9N81 - chains I and b of the 20 polymer chains in the assembly; structure by electron microscopy, 2.80 A resolution.

# Chain I
Molecule: 68-nt DNA strand
Sequence (68 nucleotides; numbered 1 to 68; the number before each row is that of its first residue):
     1 CGCGCCCAGC TTTCCCAGCT AATAAACTAA AAACTATGCA TGCTCTACTG CTTCTGATCT
    61 AGTCGACT
Unresolved in the structure: 1-30

# Chain b
Protein: X-ray repair cross-complementing protein 5
Organism: Homo sapiens
UniProt: P13010 (XRCC5_HUMAN); numbering as in UniProt (aligned over 1-732)
Chain sequence (732 residues; each row starts with the number of its first residue):
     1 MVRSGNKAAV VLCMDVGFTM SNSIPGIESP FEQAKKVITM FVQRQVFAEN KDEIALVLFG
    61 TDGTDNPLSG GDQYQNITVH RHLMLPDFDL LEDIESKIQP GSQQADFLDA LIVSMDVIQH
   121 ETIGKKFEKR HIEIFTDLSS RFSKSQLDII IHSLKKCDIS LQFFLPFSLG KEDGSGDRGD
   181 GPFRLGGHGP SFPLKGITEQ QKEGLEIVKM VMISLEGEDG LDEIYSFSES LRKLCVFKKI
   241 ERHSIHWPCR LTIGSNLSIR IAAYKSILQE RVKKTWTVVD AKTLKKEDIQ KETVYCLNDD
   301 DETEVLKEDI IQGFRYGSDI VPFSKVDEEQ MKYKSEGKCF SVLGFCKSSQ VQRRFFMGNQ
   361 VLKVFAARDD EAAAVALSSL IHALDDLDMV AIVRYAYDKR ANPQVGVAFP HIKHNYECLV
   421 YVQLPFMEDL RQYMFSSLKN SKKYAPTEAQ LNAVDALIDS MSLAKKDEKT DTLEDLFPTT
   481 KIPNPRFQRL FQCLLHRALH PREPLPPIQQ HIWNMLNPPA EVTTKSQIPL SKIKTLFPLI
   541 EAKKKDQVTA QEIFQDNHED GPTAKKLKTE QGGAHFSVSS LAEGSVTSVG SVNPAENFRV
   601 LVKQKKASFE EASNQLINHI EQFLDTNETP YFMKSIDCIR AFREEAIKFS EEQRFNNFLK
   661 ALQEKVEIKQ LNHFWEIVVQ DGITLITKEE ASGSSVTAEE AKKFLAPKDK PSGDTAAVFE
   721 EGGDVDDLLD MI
Unresolved in the structure: 1-5, 170-195, 543-732
Swiss-Prot annotation at these positions:
  - region: Leu138 to Leu165 (Leucine-zipper)
  - motif: Glu720 to Leu728 (EEXXXDL motif)
  - modified residue: Lys144 (N6-acetyllysine), Ser255 (Phosphoserine), Ser258 (Phosphoserine), Lys265 (N6-acetyllysine), Ser318 (Phosphoserine), Lys332 (N6-acetyllysine), Thr535 (Phosphothreonine), Ser577 (Phosphoserine), Ser579 (Phosphoserine), Ser580 (Phosphoserine), Lys660 (N6-acetyllysine), Lys665 (N6-acetyllysine), Thr715 (Phosphothreonine)
  - cross-link (Glycyl lysine isopeptide (Lys-Gly)): Lys195 (interchain with G-Cter in SUMO2), Lys532 (interchain with G-Cter in SUMO2), Lys534 (interchain with G-Cter in SUMO2), Lys566 (interchain with G-Cter in SUMO2), Lys568 (interchain with G-Cter in SUMO2), Lys669 (interchain with G-Cter in SUMO2), Lys688 (interchain with G-Cter in SUMO2)

# Chain I / chain b interface
Pairs across the interface - 15 pairs, chain I then chain b:
  DC39(I) with Arg242(b), phosphate contact; His243(b), sugar contact; Ile245(b), sugar contact
  DA40(I) with Ser244(b), phosphate contact; Ile245(b), phosphate contact; Lys265(b), phosphate contact; Tyr397(b), hydrogen bond to the sugar
  DT41(I) with Lys265(b), salt bridge to the phosphate; Gln360(b), hydrogen bond to the phosphate; Tyr397(b), sugar contact; Arg400(b), base contact
  DG42(I) with Arg400(b), sugar contact; Ala401(b), sugar contact; Asn402(b), phosphate contact
  DT44(I) with Gln312(b), hydrogen bond to the phosphate
Other interface residues (no listed pair), chain b (13 interface residues in all): Lys273, Gln404

# In short
5 residues of chain I face 13 of chain b across their interface, with 3 hydrogen bonds and 1 salt bridge.
Polar contacts include DA40(I)-Tyr397(b), DT41(I)-Gln360(b) and DT44(I)-Gln312(b).
Here chain I is a 68-nt DNA strand and chain b is X-ray repair cross-complementing protein 5 (Homo sapiens).
Entry 9N81 (A gap-filling complex with Pol mu engaged in the NHEJ Pathway) was determined by electron
microscopy together with 9CQ3, 9CQ6, 9CQC, 9N82 and 9N83 from the same study.
